7OVB - chains C and D of the 5 polymer chains in the assembly; structure by electron microscopy, 3.61 A resolution.

# Chain C
Protein: IcmJ (DotN)
Source organism: Legionella pneumophila subsp. pneumophila str. Philadelphia 1
UniProtKB: Q5ZYB7 (Q5ZYB7_LEGPH); residues 1-208 here correspond to UniProt positions 7-214 (UniProt number = residue number + 6)
Amino-acid sequence (208 residues; numbered 1 to 208; the number before each row is that of its first residue):
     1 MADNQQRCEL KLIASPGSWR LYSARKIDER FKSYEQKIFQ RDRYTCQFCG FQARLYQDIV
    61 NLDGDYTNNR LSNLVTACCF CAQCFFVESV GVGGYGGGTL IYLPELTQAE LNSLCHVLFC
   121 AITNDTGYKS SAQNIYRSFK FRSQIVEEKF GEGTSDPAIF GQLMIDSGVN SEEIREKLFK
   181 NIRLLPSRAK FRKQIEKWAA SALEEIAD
Disordered / not traced: 1-6
Ion coordination: Zn2+: Cys46, Cys49, Cys78, Cys81
Swiss-Prot annotation at these positions:
  - binding site (Zn(2+)): Cys46, Cys49, Cys78, Cys81

# Chain D
Protein: DotZ
Source organism: Legionella pneumophila subsp. pneumophila str. Philadelphia 1
UniProtKB: Q5ZV91 (Q5ZV91_LEGPH); numbering as in UniProt (aligned over 1-294)
Amino-acid sequence (294 residues; each row starts with the number of its first residue):
     1 MDEIKKDDEL SQWLSTYGTI TAERILGRYN ISLPQDEILE AINIPSSFYR HLLQIPLKNV
    61 LNGIVIQQAS DYHVYAQKLL IDYLLSGESS KEPDSQGAGT RESLEDERQR LVQLGDEFHK
   121 LELEQDNLIA SSQASLMKIS IDWNTKLETT LSKLNSLYKN TNSKIKKNAI RKALIKAFIH
   181 CDLVKDQSQK NKYQLIDKLN QTLAVSVGAE LKESILTNLS ELFQILEALN TKLDEFTDRT
   241 NHLSQQAKSF RTQFYEVILR IIELIKLLPE YKIDPAQDAI NREPLYFDRT IGER
Disordered / not traced: 1-10, 294

# Interface between chain C and chain D
Contacting residue pairs (44):
  Phe51(C) - Thr16(D)
  Phe51(C) - Tyr17(D)  hydrophobic
  Gln52(C) - Trp13(D)
  Gln52(C) - Ser15(D)
  Gln52(C) - Thr16(D)  hydrogen bond (backbone-backbone)
  Ala53(C) - Ser15(D)
  Arg54(C) - Trp13(D)
  Val117(C) - Ile20(D)  hydrophobic
  Phe119(C) - Tyr17(D)
  Cys120(C) - Tyr17(D)  hydrogen bond (side chain-backbone)
  Cys120(C) - Ile20(D)  hydrophobic
  Cys120(C) - Thr21(D)  hydrogen bond
  Thr123(C) - Ile64(D)
  Asn124(C) - Thr21(D)  hydrogen bond
  Asn124(C) - Val60(D)
  Thr126(C) - Thr21(D)
  Thr126(C) - Arg28(D)  hydrogen bond (backbone-side chain)
  Gly127(C) - Arg28(D)
  Tyr128(C) - Arg24(D)
  Tyr128(C) - Arg28(D)
  Lys129(C) - Gln67(D)
  Lys190(C) - Glu283(D)  salt bridge
  Arg192(C) - Asp71(D)  salt bridge
  Arg192(C) - Phe287(D)
  Lys193(C) - Tyr286(D)  hydrogen bond (side chain-backbone)
  Lys193(C) - Phe287(D)
  Ile195(C) - Tyr17(D)
  Glu196(C) - Gln68(D)  hydrogen bond
  Trp198(C) - Tyr17(D)  hydrophobic
  Ala200(C) - Ile291(D)  hydrophobic
  Ala202(C) - Gly18(D)
  Leu203(C) - Leu57(D)  hydrophobic
  Leu203(C) - Val60(D)  hydrophobic
  Glu204(C) - Ile291(D)
  Glu205(C) - Leu14(D)
  Glu205(C) - Asn43(D)
  Glu205(C) - Arg50(D)  hydrogen bond (backbone-side chain)
  Ile206(C) - Ala22(D)  hydrophobic
  Ile206(C) - Ile42(D)
  Ile206(C) - Arg50(D)  hydrogen bond (backbone-side chain)
  Ile206(C) - Leu57(D)  hydrophobic
  Ala207(C) - Gln54(D)
  Ala207(C) - Leu57(D)  hydrophobic
  Asp208(C) - Gln54(D)  hydrogen bond (backbone-side chain)
Also at the interface, not in a pair above, chain C (34 interface residues in all): Arg43, Tyr44, His116, Asp125, Ala189, Lys197, Ala199
Also at the interface, not in a pair above, chain D (30 interface residues in all): Ser11, Ile25, Leu53, Leu61, Pro284

# Summary
34 residues of chain C face 30 of chain D across their interface; the contacts include 10 hydrogen bonds and 2
salt bridges. Polar contacts include Lys190(C)-Glu283(D), Arg192(C)-Asp71(D) and Cys120(C)-Tyr17(D). Cys46(C),
Cys49(C), Cys78(C) and Cys81(C) coordinate Zn2+. UniProt lists 4 Zn2+-binding residues on chain C.
Chain C is IcmJ (DotN) and chain D is DotZ, both from Legionella pneumophila subsp. pneumophila str.
Philadelphia 1; the structure, L. pneumophila Type IV Coupling Complex (T4CC) with density for DotY N-terminal
and middle domains, was determined by electron microscopy.
